7PHQ - chains L and N of the 10 polymer chains in the assembly; structure by electron microscopy, 8.45 A resolution (very low resolution: no residue pairs are listed; an interface is given only as per-side residue counts).

# Chain L
Molecule: NabFab LC
Source organism: synthetic construct
Chain sequence (215 residues; row label = number of the first residue in the row; numbering starts at 0):
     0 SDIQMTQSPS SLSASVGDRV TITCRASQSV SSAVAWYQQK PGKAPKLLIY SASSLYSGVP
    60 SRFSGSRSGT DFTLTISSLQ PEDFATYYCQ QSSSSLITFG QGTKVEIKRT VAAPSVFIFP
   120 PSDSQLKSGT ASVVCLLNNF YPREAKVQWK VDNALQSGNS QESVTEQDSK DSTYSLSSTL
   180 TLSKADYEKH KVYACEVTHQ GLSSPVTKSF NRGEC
Unresolved in the structure: 0-3, 212-214
Disulfide bonds: Cys23-Cys88, Cys134-Cys194

# Chain N
Molecule: DMT-Nb16_4
Source organism: synthetic construct
Chain sequence (130 residues; row label = number of the first residue in the row; a row labelled like 82a-82c holds insertion residues (82a, then the next letters in order)):
     1 QRQLVESGGG LVQPGGSLRL SCAASRSIFS IDTAGWFRQA PGKEREGVAT ITRDGNANYA
    61 DSVKGRFTIS RDRARNTVYL QM
82a-82c NSL
    83 EPEDTAVYYC NAAIRTTV
100a-100e RTSAQ
   101 EYWGKGTPVT VSSHHHHHHE PE
Unresolved in the structure: 114-122
Disulfide bonds: Cys22-Cys92

# Interface between chain L and chain N
At this resolution (8 A) residue pairs are not listed: 6 residues of chain L and 7 of chain N lie at the interface.

# Overview
6 residues of chain L face 7 of chain N across their interface.
Chain L is NabFab LC and chain N is DMT-Nb16_4, both from synthetic construct; the structure, Structure of
homo-dimeric Staphylococcus capitis divalent metal ion transporter (DMT) by NabFab-fiducial assisted cryo-EM,
was determined by electron microscopy (same publication as 7PHP, 7PIJ and 7RTH).
